Entry 8PI8 (X-ray diffraction, 2.30 A resolution); this record covers chains F and B of the 4 polymer chains in the assembly.

Chain F:
Molecule: Chains: F
Sequence (21 nucleotides; each row starts with the number of its first residue):
   401 ATACGTTAAAGAGTAACCAGT

Chain B:
Protein: Hepatocyte nuclear factor 1-alpha
From: Homo sapiens
UniProt: P20823 (HNF1A_HUMAN); numbering as in UniProt (aligned over 83-279)
Sequence (198 residues; numbered 82 to 279; the number before each row is that of its first residue):
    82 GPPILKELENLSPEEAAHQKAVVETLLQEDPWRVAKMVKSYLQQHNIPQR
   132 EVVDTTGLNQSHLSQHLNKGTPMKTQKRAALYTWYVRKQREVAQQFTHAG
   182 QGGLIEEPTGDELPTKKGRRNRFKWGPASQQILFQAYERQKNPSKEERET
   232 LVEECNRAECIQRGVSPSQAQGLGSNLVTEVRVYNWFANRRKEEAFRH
Disordered / not traced: 82-91, 180-200, 277-279
Construct notes: expression tag (82)
From the paper describing this entry:
  - binding site for Chains: E: Arg131, His143, Asn149, Lys158, Arg203, Lys205, Arg263, Asn266, Asn270, Lys273
  - binding site for Chains: F (chain F): Ser142, Lys273
  - conformationally variable residues (side-chain flip): Arg203

How chain F and chain B interact:
Residue-residue contacts - 24 pairs, chain F then chain B:
  DT402(F) - Asn223(B)  sugar contact
  DT402(F) - Tyr265(B)  base contact
  DA403(F) - Asn223(B)  phosphate contact
  DA403(F) - Arg272(B)  salt bridge to the phosphate
  DC404(F) - Lys273(B)  base contact
  DG405(F) - Lys273(B)  hydrogen bond to the base
  DT406(F) - Lys273(B)  base contact
  DA408(F) - Arg203(B)  base contact
  DA409(F) - Arg203(B)  base contact
  DA410(F) - Arg131(B)  salt bridge to the phosphate
  DA410(F) - Arg201(B)  salt bridge to the phosphate
  DA410(F) - Arg203(B)  hydrogen bond to the sugar
  DG411(F) - Pro129(B)  phosphate contact
  DG411(F) - Gln130(B)  hydrogen bond to the phosphate
  DG411(F) - Arg131(B)  hydrogen bond to the phosphate
  DG411(F) - Gln141(B)  base contact
  DA412(F) - Gln130(B)  hydrogen bond to the phosphate
  DA412(F) - Gln141(B)  base contact
  DA412(F) - Ser145(B)  hydrogen bond to the phosphate
  DA412(F) - Asn149(B)  hydrogen bond to the phosphate
  DG413(F) - Ser142(B)  hydrogen bond to the base
  DG413(F) - Lys150(B)  salt bridge to the phosphate
  DT414(F) - Ser142(B)  base contact
  DT414(F) - Gln146(B)  hydrogen bond to the base

Overview:
Chain F and chain B form an interface of 12 and 15 residues respectively; the contacts include 9 hydrogen
bonds and 4 salt bridges. Among the polar pairs are DG405(F)-Lys273(B), DG413(F)-Ser142(B) and
DT414(F)-Gln146(B). The paper reports a binding site for Chains: E at Arg131(B), His143(B) and Asn149(B) among
others; a binding site for Chains: F (chain F) at Ser142(B) and Lys273(B).
Here chain F is Chains: F and chain B is Hepatocyte nuclear factor 1-alpha (Homo sapiens). Entry 8PI8 (DNA
binding domain of HNF-1A bound to P2-HNF4A promoter DNA) was determined by X-ray diffraction (same publication
as 8PI7, 8PI9 and 8PIA).
